PDB entry 9JT2 | electron microscopy, 3.19 A resolution | chains B and N of the 18 polymer chains in the assembly

Chain B (and N):
Protein: Dren-apaz
Source organism: Novosphingopyxis baekryungensis DSM 16222
Notes: chain N of this document is another copy of the same molecule, construct and numbering; everything in this record applies to it too
Chain sequence (442 residues; numbered 1 to 442; the number before each row is that of its first residue):
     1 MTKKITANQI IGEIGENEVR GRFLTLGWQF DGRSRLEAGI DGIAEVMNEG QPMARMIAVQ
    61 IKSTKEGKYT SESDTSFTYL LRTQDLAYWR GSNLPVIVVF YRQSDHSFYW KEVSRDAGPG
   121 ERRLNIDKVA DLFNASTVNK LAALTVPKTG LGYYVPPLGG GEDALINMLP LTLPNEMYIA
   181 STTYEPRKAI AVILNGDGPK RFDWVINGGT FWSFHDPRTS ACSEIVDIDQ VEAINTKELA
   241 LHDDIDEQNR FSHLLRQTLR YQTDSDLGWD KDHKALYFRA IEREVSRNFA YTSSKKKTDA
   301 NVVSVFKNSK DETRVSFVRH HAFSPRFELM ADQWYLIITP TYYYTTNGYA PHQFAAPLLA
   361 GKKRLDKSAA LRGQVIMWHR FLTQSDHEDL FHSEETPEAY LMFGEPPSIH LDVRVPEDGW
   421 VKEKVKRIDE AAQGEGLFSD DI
Not modelled in the structure: 1-2, 385-396, 425-442 (chain N: 1-6, 146-160, 386-399, 425-442)
Ion coordination: Mg2+: Ile-61 (shared with 1 residue of chain Q)
Reported in the primary citation:
  - catalytic residues: Asp-41, Gln-60, Lys-62
  - Mg2+ coordination: Gln-60
  - mutagenesis - E13A/N17A/R20A/Q29A/D31A/R33A/E45A, D41A, Q60A: abolished catalytic activity
  - mutagenesis - K62A: decreased catalytic activity
  - self-association interface (contacts with another copy of this molecule); pairs are residue here / residue on that copy: Glu-13/Arg-20, Arg-33/Glu-45
  - binding site for the 8-nt DNA strand: Lys-4, Gly-39, Ser-63, Lys-65
  - binding site for the 8-nt DNA strand: Lys-4

Chain B / chain N interface:
Residue-residue contacts - 40 pairs, chain B then chain N:
  Gln-29(B) / Arg-33(N)  hydrogen bond
  Gln-29(B) / Leu-36(N)
  Gln-29(B) / Ala-38(N)
  Asp-31(B) / Arg-33(N)  salt bridge
  Asp-31(B) / Ser-34(N)  hydrogen bond (side chain-backbone)
  Gly-32(B) / Asp-31(N)
  Arg-33(B) / Gln-29(N)
  Arg-33(B) / Asp-31(N)
  Arg-33(B) / Glu-45(N)  salt bridge
  Arg-33(B) / Met-56(N)
  Ser-34(B) / Asp-31(N)
  Leu-36(B) / Leu-24(N)  hydrophobic
  Leu-36(B) / Gln-29(N)  hydrogen bond (backbone-side chain)
  Glu-37(B) / Gln-29(N)
  Ala-38(B) / Pro-52(N)  hydrophobic
  Ile-43(B) / Ile-43(N)  hydrophobic
  Glu-45(B) / Arg-33(N)  salt bridge
  Glu-45(B) / Tyr-88(N)  hydrogen bond
  Pro-52(B) / Ala-38(N)  hydrophobic
  Pro-52(B) / Tyr-88(N)
  Ala-54(B) / Tyr-88(N)
  Ala-54(B) / Ser-92(N)
  Ala-54(B) / Asn-93(N)
  Arg-55(B) / Gly-91(N)
  Arg-55(B) / Asn-93(N)
  Met-56(B) / Asn-93(N)
  Met-56(B) / Leu-94(N)  hydrophobic
  Tyr-88(B) / Glu-45(N)  hydrogen bond
  Tyr-88(B) / Pro-52(N)
  Tyr-88(B) / Ala-54(N)  hydrophobic
  Gly-91(B) / Met-53(N)
  Gly-91(B) / Arg-55(N)  hydrogen bond (backbone-side chain)
  Ser-92(B) / Ala-54(N)
  Ser-92(B) / Arg-55(N)
  Asn-93(B) / Ala-54(N)
  Asn-93(B) / Arg-55(N)
  Asn-93(B) / Met-56(N)
  Leu-94(B) / Met-56(N)  hydrophobic
  Leu-94(B) / Leu-94(N)  hydrophobic
  Thr-145(B) / Asn-93(N)  hydrogen bond (backbone-side chain)
Interface residues without a listed pair, chain B (23 interface residues in all): Ile-40, Met-53, Tyr-153
Interface residues without a listed pair, chain N (25 interface residues in all): Arg-20, Gly-32, Ile-40, Met-47, Arg-90, Thr-145

Summary:
23 residues of chain B and 25 residues of chain N are in contact; the contacts include 7 hydrogen bonds and 3
salt bridges. Polar pairs include Asp-31(B)/Arg-33(N), Arg-33(B)/Glu-45(N) and Gln-29(B)/Arg-33(N). The paper
reports catalytic residues Asp-41(B), Gln-60(B) and Lys-62(B); E13A/N17A/R20A/Q29A/D31A/R33A/E45A, D41A and
Q60A of chain B abolish catalytic activity.
Chain B and chain N are both Dren-apaz (Novosphingopyxis baekryungensis DSM 16222); the structure,
substrate-bound NbaSPARDA complexes, was determined by electron microscopy, deposited together with 9JSB, 9JSP
and 9JSZ.
